6H6I - chain A; structure by X-ray diffraction, 1.60 A resolution.

# Chain A
Protein: Neuroglobin
From: Mus musculus
UniProt: Q9ER97 (NGB_MOUSE); aligned to UniProt positions 1-150 over residues 1-150 (the alignment contains insertions or deletions, so no single offset holds)
Amino-acid sequence (151 residues; row label = number of the first residue in the row; numbering starts at 0):
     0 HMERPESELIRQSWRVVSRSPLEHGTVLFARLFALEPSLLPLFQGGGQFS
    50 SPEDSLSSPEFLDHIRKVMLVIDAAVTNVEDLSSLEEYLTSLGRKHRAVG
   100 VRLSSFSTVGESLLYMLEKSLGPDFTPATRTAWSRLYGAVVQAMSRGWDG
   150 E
Disordered / not traced: 49-55
Construct notes: expression tag (0); conflict G44 (Tyr in Q9ER97), G45 (Asn in Q9ER97), Q47 (Arg in Q9ER97), F48 (Gln in Q9ER97), S54 (Cys55 in Q9ER97), S119 (Cys120 in Q9ER97)
Ion coordination: heme Fe: H63, H95
Small-molecule neighbours: heme (HEM): L31, L38, L41, F42, S56, P58, H63, K66, V67, V70, I71, Y87, L91, K94, H95, V98, V100, S104, F105, V108, Y136
From the paper describing this entry:
  - heme coordination: H63, H95
  - conformationally variable residues (order/disorder transition, side-chain flip): F48 to S56, F60, K66

# In short
Chain A binds heme. H63 and H95 coordinate a heme Fe ion. From the paper: heme coordination by H63 and H95;
conformational variability at F48, F60 and K66.
Chain A is Neuroglobin (Mus musculus); the structure, Ferric murine neuroglobin Gly-loop mutant, was
determined by X-ray diffraction together with 6H5Z, 6H6C and 6H6J from the same study.
